6C9I - chains B and C of the 24 polymer chains in the assembly; structure by electron microscopy, 3.09 A resolution.

# Chain B (and C)
Protein: DARP14 - Subunit A with DARPin
Source organism: Pyrococcus horikoshii (strain ATCC 700860 / DSM 12428 / JCM 9974 / NBRC 100139 / OT-3)
Notes: chain C of this document is another copy of the same molecule, construct and numbering; everything in this record applies to it too
UniProtKB: O58404 (O58404_PYRHO); residue numbers follow UniProt; this construct covers 1-163
Chain sequence (163 residues; row label = number of the first residue in the row):
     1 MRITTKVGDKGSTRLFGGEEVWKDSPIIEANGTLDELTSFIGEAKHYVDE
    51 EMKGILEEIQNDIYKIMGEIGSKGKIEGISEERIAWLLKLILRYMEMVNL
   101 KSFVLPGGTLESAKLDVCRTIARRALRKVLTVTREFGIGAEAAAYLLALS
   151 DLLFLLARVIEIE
Disordered / not traced: 1-22, 101-102 (chain C: 1-22, 100-102)
Differences from the reference sequence: conflict Ala-85 (Lys in O58404), Leu-88 (Glu in O58404), Lys-89 (Gly in O58404), Leu-92 (Ser in O58404), Met-95 (Glu in O58404), Leu-126 (Glu in O58404), Leu-130 (Ala in O58404), Thr-133 (Leu in O58404), Ala-140 (Lys in O58404), Ala-143 (Leu in O58404), Ala-144 (Val in O58404), Leu-147 (Asn in O58404), Ala-148 (Arg in O58404)

# Chain B / chain C interface
Contacting residue pairs - 31 pairs, chain B then chain C:
  Phe-103(B) / Tyr-64(C)  hydrophobic
  Leu-105(B) / Glu-57(C)
  Leu-105(B) / Gln-60(C)
  Leu-105(B) / Asn-61(C)
  Leu-105(B) / Tyr-64(C)  hydrophobic
  Pro-106(B) / Thr-38(C)
  Pro-106(B) / Gly-42(C)
  Pro-106(B) / Lys-45(C)
  Pro-106(B) / Gln-60(C)  hydrogen bond (backbone-side chain)
  Pro-106(B) / Tyr-64(C)
  Gly-107(B) / Gly-42(C)
  Gly-107(B) / Lys-45(C)
  Gly-107(B) / His-46(C)  hydrogen bond (backbone-side chain)
  Gly-108(B) / His-46(C)
  Thr-109(B) / His-46(C)
  Leu-110(B) / His-46(C)
  Leu-110(B) / Tyr-47(C)
  Ala-113(B) / Glu-43(C)
  Lys-114(B) / Glu-43(C)  salt bridge
  Asp-116(B) / Ser-39(C)  hydrogen bond (backbone-side chain)
  Val-117(B) / Ser-39(C)
  Val-117(B) / Phe-40(C)  hydrophobic
  Val-117(B) / Glu-43(C)
  Arg-119(B) / Asp-35(C)  salt bridge
  Arg-119(B) / Ser-39(C)
  Thr-120(B) / Asp-35(C)
  Thr-120(B) / Glu-36(C)
  Thr-120(B) / Ser-39(C)
  Arg-124(B) / Glu-36(C)  salt bridge
  Arg-127(B) / Ile-28(C)
  Arg-127(B) / Gly-32(C)
Other interface residues (no listed pair), chain B (18 interface residues in all): Phe-40, Val-104, Ile-121
Other interface residues (no listed pair), chain C (18 interface residues in all): Glu-29, Arg-124

# In short
The chain B/chain C interface involves 18 residues from each chain, with 3 hydrogen bonds and 3 salt bridges.
Polar pairs include Lys-114(B)/Glu-43(C), Arg-119(B)/Asp-35(C) and Arg-124(B)/Glu-36(C).
Chain B and chain C are both DARP14 - Subunit A with DARPin (Pyrococcus horikoshii (strain ATCC 700860 / DSM
12428 / JCM 9974 / NBRC 100139 / OT-3)); the structure, Single-Particle reconstruction of DARP14 - A designed
protein scaffold displaying ~17kDa DARPin proteins - Scaffold, was determined by electron microscopy (same
publication as 6C9K).
